Entry 8YV9 (X-ray diffraction, 2.14 A resolution); this record covers chains A and C of the 3 polymer chains in the assembly.

== Chain A ==
Name: C2H2-type domain-containing protein
Organism: Caenorhabditis elegans
UniProt: O18068 (O18068_CAEEL); residue numbers follow UniProt; this construct covers 223-361
Sequence (143 residues; each row starts with the number of its first residue):
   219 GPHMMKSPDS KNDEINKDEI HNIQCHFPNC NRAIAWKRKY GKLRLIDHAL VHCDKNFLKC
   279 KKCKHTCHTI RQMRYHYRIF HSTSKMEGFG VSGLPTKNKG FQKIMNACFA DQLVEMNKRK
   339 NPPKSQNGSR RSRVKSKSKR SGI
Unresolved in the structure: 219-235, 336-361
Construct notes: expression tag (219-222)
Metal / ion sites: Zn2+ site 1: Cys243, Cys248, His266, His270; Zn2+ site 2: Cys278, Cys281, His294, His299
What the authors report for this chain:
  - binding site for the 12-nt DNA strand: Ala253, Lys257, Tyr258, Arg262, Arg289, Gln290, Tyr293
  - contacts within the chain: Asp265-Arg289 (hydrogen bond)
  - binding site for the 12-nt DNA strand (chain C): Lys257, Tyr258, Lys260, Arg292, Gly306, Phe307, Val309, Ser310
  - mutagenesis - K257A, Y258A, R262A, R289A (8-fold), R292A: decreased binding to the 12-nt DNA strand
  - mutagenesis - Y293A: abolished binding to the 12-nt DNA strand
  - mutagenesis - Y293A: abolished localization to X chromosome pairing center
  - mutagenesis - R289A: decreased localization

== Chain C ==
Molecule: 12-nt DNA strand
Sequence (12 nucleotides; row label = number of the first residue in the row):
     1 TGCACTGACC AA

== Chain A / chain C interface ==
Pairs across the interface (24; chain A residue first):
  Arg256(A) - DG2(C)  sugar contact
  Lys257(A) - DG2(C)  hydrogen bond to the base
  Lys257(A) - DC3(C)  hydrogen bond to the base
  Lys257(A) - DA4(C)  base contact
  Tyr258(A) - DC3(C)  base contact
  Tyr258(A) - DA4(C)  hydrogen bond to the base
  Gly259(A) - DG2(C)  sugar contact
  Gly259(A) - DC3(C)  phosphate contact
  Lys260(A) - DC3(C)  salt bridge to the phosphate
  Leu261(A) - DC5(C)  base contact
  Arg289(A) - DA8(C)  base contact
  Arg292(A) - DT6(C)  base contact
  Arg292(A) - DG7(C)  hydrogen bond to the base
  Arg292(A) - DA8(C)  base contact
  Lys303(A) - DC5(C)  hydrogen bond to the phosphate
  Lys303(A) - DT6(C)  salt bridge to the phosphate
  Met304(A) - DC5(C)  sugar contact
  Glu305(A) - DC5(C)  phosphate contact
  Gly306(A) - DC5(C)  hydrogen bond to the phosphate
  Phe307(A) - DC5(C)  hydrogen bond to the phosphate
  Gly308(A) - DA4(C)  phosphate contact
  Gly308(A) - DC5(C)  hydrogen bond to the phosphate
  Val309(A) - DA4(C)  hydrogen bond to the phosphate
  Ser310(A) - DA4(C)  hydrogen bond to the phosphate
Interface residues without a listed pair, chain C (8 interface residues in all): DC9

== Overview ==
16 residues of chain A face 8 of chain C across their interface, with 10 hydrogen bonds and 2 salt bridges.
Polar contacts include Lys257(A)-DG2(C), Lys257(A)-DC3(C) and Tyr258(A)-DA4(C). From the paper: a binding site
for the 12-nt DNA strand (chain C) at Lys257(A), Tyr258(A) and Lys260(A) among others; K257A, Y258A and R262A
of chain A, among others, reduce binding to the 12-nt DNA strand; 6 substitutions were tested in all.
Here chain A is C2H2-type domain-containing protein (Caenorhabditis elegans) and chain C is a 12-nt DNA
strand. Entry 8YV9 (Crystal structure of Caenorhabditis elegans HIM-8 ZF1-2-CTD domain in complex with
Chromosome X pairing center) was determined by X-ray diffraction, deposited together with 8YVA and 8YVB.
